Entry 1DDM (solution NMR); this record covers chains A and B.

[Chain A]
Protein: Numb protein
From: Drosophila melanogaster
Notes: fragment: phosphotyrosine binding domain (ptb)
Reference sequence: P16554 (NUMB_DROME); numbering as in UniProt (aligned over 67-201)
Sequence (135 residues; numbered 67 to 201; the number before each row is that of its first residue):
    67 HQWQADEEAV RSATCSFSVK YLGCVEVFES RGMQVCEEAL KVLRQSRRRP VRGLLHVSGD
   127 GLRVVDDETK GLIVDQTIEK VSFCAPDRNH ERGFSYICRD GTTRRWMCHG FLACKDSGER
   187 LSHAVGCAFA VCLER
What the authors report for this chain:
  - mutagenesis - S148A, R171Q: unchanged binding to Numb associate kinase (chain B)
  - mutagenesis - I144A, V147A, S148A, R165A: decreased binding to GPpY

[Chain B]
Protein: Numb associate kinase
From: Drosophila melanogaster
Notes: EC 2.7.1.37; fragment: c-terminal nak 1437-1447
Sequence (11 residues; row label = number of the first residue in the row):
     1 GFSNMSFEDF P

[Interface between chain A and chain B]
Contacting residue pairs (27; chain A residue first):
  Ile144(A) - Asn4(B)
  Glu145(A) - Asn4(B)
  Glu145(A) - Ser6(B)
  Glu145(A) - Phe7(B)
  Glu145(A) - Glu8(B)
  Glu145(A) - Phe10(B)
  Lys146(A) - Glu8(B)
  Lys146(A) - Phe10(B)
  Val147(A) - Asn4(B)
  Ser148(A) - Asn4(B)
  Phe149(A) - Ser3(B)
  Phe149(A) - Asn4(B)
  Cys150(A) - Phe2(B)
  Cys150(A) - Ser3(B)
  Cys150(A) - Asn4(B)
  Ala151(A) - Phe2(B)
  Pro152(A) - Gly1(B)
  Pro152(A) - Phe2(B)
  Arg165(A) - Phe10(B)
  Asp166(A) - Pro11(B)
  Ser188(A) - Phe2(B)
  Phe195(A) - Ser3(B)
  Phe195(A) - Asn4(B)
  Phe195(A) - Met5(B)
  Cys198(A) - Ser6(B)
  Leu199(A) - Met5(B)
  Leu199(A) - Ser6(B)
Other interface residues (no listed pair), chain A (18 interface residues in all): Met99, His189, Gly192
From the paper, about this interface:
  - interface residues, chain A: Ile144(A), Glu145(A), Lys146(A), Val147(A), Ser148(A), Phe149(A), Cys150(A), Ala151(A), Pro152(A), Arg165(A), Ser188(A), His189(A), Gly192(A), Phe195(A), Cys198(A), Leu199(A)
  - hot spots on chain A (mutagenesis) - I144A: unchanged binding to GPpY

[In short]
18 residues of chain A and 10 residues of chain B are in contact. The paper reports that I144A, V147A and
S148A of chain A, among others, reduce binding to GPpY; interface residues Ile144(A), Glu145(A) and Lys146(A)
among others; 5 substitutions were tested in all.
Here chain A is Numb protein and chain B is Numb associate kinase, both from Drosophila melanogaster. Entry
1DDM (Solution structure of the numb ptb domain complexed to a nak peptide) was determined by solution NMR.
